Entry 1ERE (X-ray diffraction, 3.10 A resolution); this record covers chains A and B.

Chain A (and B):
Name: Estrogen receptor
From: Homo sapiens
Notes: fragment: ligand-binding domain; chain B of this document is another copy of the same molecule, construct and numbering; everything in this record applies to it too
UniProtKB: P03372 (ESR1_HUMAN); numbering as in UniProt (aligned over 301-553)
Chain sequence (253 residues; numbered 301 to 553; the number before each row is that of its first residue):
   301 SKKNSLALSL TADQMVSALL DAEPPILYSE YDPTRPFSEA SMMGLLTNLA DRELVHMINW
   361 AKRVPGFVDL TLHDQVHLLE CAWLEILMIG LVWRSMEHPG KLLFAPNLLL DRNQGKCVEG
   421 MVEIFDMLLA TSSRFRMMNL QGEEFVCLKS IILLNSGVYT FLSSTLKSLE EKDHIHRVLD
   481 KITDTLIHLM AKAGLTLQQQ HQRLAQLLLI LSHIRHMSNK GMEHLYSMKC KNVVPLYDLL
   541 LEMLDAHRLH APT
Disordered / not traced: 301-304, 331-336, 462-464, 549-553
Ligand contacts: estradiol (EST): Met343, Leu346, Ala350, Glu353, Leu384, Leu387, Met388, Leu391, Arg394, Phe404, Met421, Ile424, Leu428, Gly521, His524, Leu525

Interface between chain A and chain B:
Pairs across the interface (59):
  Arg434(A) with Tyr459(B); His476(B)
  Ile451(A) with Leu509(B), hydrophobic
  Asn455(A) with Leu509(B); His513(B), hydrogen bond (backbone-side chain)
  Ser456(A) with His513(B), hydrogen bond (backbone-side chain)
  Tyr459(A) with Ala430(B); Arg434(B); Ile510(B); His513(B)
  His476(A) with Arg434(B); Gln506(B), hydrogen bond
  Asp480(A) with Gln502(B); Gln506(B), hydrogen bond
  Thr483(A) with His501(B); Ala505(B)
  Asp484(A) with Gln498(B); His501(B), salt bridge; Gln502(B), hydrogen bond
  Ile487(A) with His501(B)
  Leu497(A) with Leu497(B), hydrophobic; His501(B)
  Gln498(A) with Asp484(B)
  His501(A) with Thr483(B); Asp484(B), salt bridge; Ile487(B); Leu497(B); His501(B), hydrogen bond; Leu504(B)
  Gln502(A) with Asp480(B); Asp484(B), hydrogen bond
  Leu504(A) with His501(B)
  Ala505(A) with Thr483(B); Leu508(B), hydrophobic
  Gln506(A) with His476(B), hydrogen bond; Leu479(B); Asp480(B), hydrogen bond
  Leu508(A) with Ala505(B), hydrophobic; Leu509(B), hydrophobic
  Leu509(A) with Ile451(B), hydrophobic; Asn455(B); Leu511(B), hydrophobic
  Ile510(A) with Tyr459(B)
  Leu511(A) with Leu509(B), hydrophobic; Ser512(B)
  Ser512(A) with Leu511(B); Arg515(B), hydrogen bond
  His513(A) with Asn455(B), hydrogen bond (side chain-backbone); Ser456(B), hydrogen bond (side chain-backbone); Val458(B); Tyr459(B), hydrogen bond; Arg515(B), hydrogen bond
  Arg515(A) with Ser512(B), hydrogen bond; His513(B), hydrogen bond; His516(B)
  His516(A) with Arg515(B); Asn519(B), hydrogen bond
  Asn519(A) with His516(B), hydrogen bond; Asn519(B)
Also at the interface, not in a pair above, chain A (31 interface residues in all): Ala430, Val458, Leu479, Lys520, Glu523
Also at the interface, not in a pair above, chain B (31 interface residues in all): Lys520, Glu523

Overview:
The chain A/chain B interface involves 31 residues from each chain, with 18 hydrogen bonds and 2 salt bridges.
Among the polar pairs are Asp484(A)-His501(B), Asn455(A)-His513(B) and Ser456(A)-His513(B). Bound to chain A:
estradiol.
Both chains are Estrogen receptor (Homo sapiens). Entry 1ERE (Human estrogen receptor ligand-binding domain in
complex with 17BETA-estradiol) was determined by X-ray diffraction (same publication as 1ERR).
